5K98 - chains B and T of the 6 polymer chains in the assembly; structure by X-ray diffraction, 3.99 A resolution.

== Chain B ==
Protein: Antitoxin HipB
Source organism: Escherichia coli MP020980.2
UniProtKB: M9IJX7 (M9IJX7_ECOLX); residue numbers follow UniProt; this construct covers 1-88
Amino-acid sequence (91 residues; each row starts with the number of its first residue; numbers below 1 keep their minus sign (Gly-2 is residue -2)):
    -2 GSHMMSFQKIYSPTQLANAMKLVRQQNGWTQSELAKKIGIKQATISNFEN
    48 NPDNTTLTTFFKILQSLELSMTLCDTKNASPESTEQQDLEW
Not modelled in the structure: -2 to 3, 75-88
Construct notes: expression tag (-2 to 0)

== Chain T ==
Molecule: 23-nt DNA strand
Sequence (23 nucleotides; each row starts with the number of its first residue):
   697 TCCCTATCCCCTTAAGGGGATAG

== How chain B and chain T interact ==
Contacting residue pairs (12; chain B residue first):
  Lys18(B) with DA702(T), salt bridge to the phosphate
  Arg21(B) with DT701(T), salt bridge to the phosphate
  Thr27(B) with DT701(T), phosphate contact
  Gln28(B) with DT701(T), sugar contact; DA702(T), hydrogen bond to the phosphate
  Ser29(B) with DT701(T), base contact
  Gln39(B) with DA702(T), base contact
  Ala40(B) with DT703(T), base contact; DC704(T), base contact
  Ser43(B) with DA702(T), hydrogen bond to the phosphate; DT703(T), base contact
  Asn47(B) with DA702(T), hydrogen bond to the phosphate
Also at the interface, not in a pair above, chain B (10 interface residues in all): Glu46
Also at the interface, not in a pair above, chain T (5 interface residues in all): DC700

== In short ==
10 residues of chain B and 5 residues of chain T are in contact, with 3 hydrogen bonds and 2 salt bridges.
Polar contacts include Gln28(B)-DA702(T), Ser43(B)-DA702(T) and Asn47(B)-DA702(T).
Chain B is Antitoxin HipB (Escherichia coli MP020980.2) and chain T is a 23-nt DNA strand; the structure,
Structure of HipA-HipB-O2-O3 complex, was determined by X-ray diffraction together with 4YG1, 4YG4 and 4YG7
from the same study.
